Entry 8JMO (X-ray diffraction, 1.95 A resolution); this record covers chain A.

== Chain A ==
Name: Leaf-branch compost cutinase
Source organism: unidentified prokaryotic organism
Notes: EC 3.1.1.74, 3.1.1.101
UniProt: G9BY57 (PETH_UNKP); numbering as in UniProt (aligned over 36-293)
Sequence (260 residues; each row starts with the number of its first residue):
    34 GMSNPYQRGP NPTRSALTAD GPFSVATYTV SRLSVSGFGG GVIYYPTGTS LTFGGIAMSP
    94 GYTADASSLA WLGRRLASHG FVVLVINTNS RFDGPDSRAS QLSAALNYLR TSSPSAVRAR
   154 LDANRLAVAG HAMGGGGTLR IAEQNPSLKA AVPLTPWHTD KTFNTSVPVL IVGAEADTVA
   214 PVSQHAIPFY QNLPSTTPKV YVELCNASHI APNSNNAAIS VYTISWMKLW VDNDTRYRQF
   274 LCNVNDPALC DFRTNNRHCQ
Disordered / not traced: 34-35
Disulfide bonds: Cys-238/Cys-283, Cys-275/Cys-292
Sequence notes: expression tag (34-35); engineered mutation Gly-127 (Tyr in G9BY57), Ala-165 (Ser in G9BY57), Cys-238 (Asp in G9BY57), Ile-243 (Phe in G9BY57), Cys-283 (Ser in G9BY57)
Ion coordination: Ca2+: Asp-193, Thr-195
Residues lining bound ligands: 4-(4-oxidanylbutoxycarbonyl)benzoic acid (E7J): Gly-94, Tyr-95, Ala-165, Met-166, Trp-190, Val-212, His-242

== In short ==
Chain A binds 4-(4-oxidanylbutoxycarbonyl)benzoic acid. The Ca2+ site is built by Asp-193 and Thr-195.
Chain A is Leaf-branch compost cutinase (unidentified prokaryotic organism); the structure, Structure of a
leaf-branch compost cutinase, ICCG in complex with 4-((4-Hydroxybutoxy)carbonyl)benzoic acid, was determined
by X-ray diffraction (same publication as 8JMP).
